Entry 4HR4 (X-ray diffraction, 1.90 A resolution); this record covers chain A.

# Chain A
Name: Ribonuleotide reductase small subunit
Source organism: Geobacillus kaustophilus
Notes: EC 1.17.4.1
UniProt: Q5KW80 (Q5KW80_GEOKA); residues 1-302 here = UniProt positions 1-302
Sequence (316 residues; numbered -13 to 302; the number before each row is that of its first residue; numbers below 1 keep their minus sign (Met-13 is residue -13)):
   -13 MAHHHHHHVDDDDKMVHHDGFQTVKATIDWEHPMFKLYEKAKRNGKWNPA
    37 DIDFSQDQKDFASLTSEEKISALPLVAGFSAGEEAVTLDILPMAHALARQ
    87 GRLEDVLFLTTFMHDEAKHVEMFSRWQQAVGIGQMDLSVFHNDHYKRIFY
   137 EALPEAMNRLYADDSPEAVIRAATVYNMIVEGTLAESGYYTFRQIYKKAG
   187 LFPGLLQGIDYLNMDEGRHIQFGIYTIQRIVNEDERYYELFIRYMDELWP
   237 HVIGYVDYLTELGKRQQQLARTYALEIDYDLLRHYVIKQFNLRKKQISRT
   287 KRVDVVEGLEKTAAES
Unresolved in the structure: -13 to 1, 288-302
Sequence notes: expression tag (-13 to 0)
Bound ions: Mn2+: Glu69, Glu102, His105, Glu202 (together with palmitic acid); Fe2+ site 1: Glu102, Glu167, Glu202, His205 (together with palmitic acid); Fe2+ site 2 near His130 (its only coordinating residue here)
Ligand contacts: palmitic acid: Leu61, Gly64, Phe65, Gly68, Glu69, Val72, Phe98, Glu102, His105, Phe135, Tyr162, Val166, Glu167, Leu170, Ala171, Ser173, Gly174, Thr177, Glu202, His205, Tyr241, Val242, Leu245, Thr246, Tyr265, Leu268, Val272
From the paper describing this entry:
  - Mn2+ coordination: Glu69, Glu202
  - Fe2+ coordination: Glu202
  - conformationally variable residues (side-chain flip): Glu202
  - contacts within the chain: Val72-Tyr162 (hydrogen bond)

# Overview
Ligands of chain A: palmitic acid. The Mn2+ site is built by Glu69, Glu102, His105 and Glu202. Glu102, Glu167,
Glu202 and His205 coordinate Fe2+ site 1. From the paper: Mn2+ coordination by Glu69 and Glu202; Fe2+
coordination by Glu202.
Chain A is Ribonuleotide reductase small subunit (Geobacillus kaustophilus); the structure, R2-like
ligand-binding oxidase with anaerobically reconstituted metal cofactor, was determined by X-ray diffraction
(same publication as 4HR0 and 4HR5).
